PDB entry 7UO7 | electron microscopy, 3.09 A resolution | chains A and D of the 6 polymer chains in the assembly

# Chain A
Protein: RNA-directed RNA polymerase
From: Severe acute respiratory syndrome coronavirus 2
Notes: EC 2.7.7.48
UniProtKB: P0DTD1 (R1AB_SARS2); residues 1-932 here correspond to UniProt positions 4393-5324 (UniProt number = residue number + 4392)
Sequence (932 residues; numbered 1 to 932; the number before each row is that of its first residue):
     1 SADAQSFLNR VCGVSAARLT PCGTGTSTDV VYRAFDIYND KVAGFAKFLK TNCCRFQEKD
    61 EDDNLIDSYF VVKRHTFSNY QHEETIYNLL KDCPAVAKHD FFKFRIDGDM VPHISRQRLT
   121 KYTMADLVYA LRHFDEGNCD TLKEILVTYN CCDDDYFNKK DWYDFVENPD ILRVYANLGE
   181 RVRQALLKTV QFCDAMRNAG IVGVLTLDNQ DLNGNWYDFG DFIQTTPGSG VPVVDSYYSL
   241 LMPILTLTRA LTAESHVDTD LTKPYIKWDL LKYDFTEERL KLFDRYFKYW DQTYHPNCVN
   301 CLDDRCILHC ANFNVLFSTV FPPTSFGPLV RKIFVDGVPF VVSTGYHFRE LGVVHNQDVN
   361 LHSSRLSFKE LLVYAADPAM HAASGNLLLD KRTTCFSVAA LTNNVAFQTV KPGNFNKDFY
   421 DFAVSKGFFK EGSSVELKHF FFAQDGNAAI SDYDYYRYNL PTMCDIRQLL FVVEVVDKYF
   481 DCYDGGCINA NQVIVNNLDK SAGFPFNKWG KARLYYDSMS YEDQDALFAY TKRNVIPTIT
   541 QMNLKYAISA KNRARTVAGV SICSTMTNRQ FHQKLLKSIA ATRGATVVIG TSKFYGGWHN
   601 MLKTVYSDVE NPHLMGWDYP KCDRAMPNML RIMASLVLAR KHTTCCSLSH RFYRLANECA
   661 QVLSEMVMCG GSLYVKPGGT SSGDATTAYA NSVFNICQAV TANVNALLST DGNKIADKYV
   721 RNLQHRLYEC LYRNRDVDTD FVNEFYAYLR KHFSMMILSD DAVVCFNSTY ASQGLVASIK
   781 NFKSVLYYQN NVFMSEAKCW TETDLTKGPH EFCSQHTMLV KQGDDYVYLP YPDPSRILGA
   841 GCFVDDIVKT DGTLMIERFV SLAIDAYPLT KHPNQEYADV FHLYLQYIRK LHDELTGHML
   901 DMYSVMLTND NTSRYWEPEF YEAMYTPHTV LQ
Disordered / not traced: 1-3, 930-932
Ion coordination: Zn2+ site 1: His295, Cys301, Cys306, Cys310; Zn2+ site 2: Cys487, His642, Cys645, Cys646; Mg2+: Asp618, Tyr619, Asp760 (together with ATP)
Ligand contacts: ATP (adenosine-5'-triphosphate): Lys545, Lys551, Arg555, Val557, Asp618, Tyr619, Pro620, Lys621, Cys622, Asp623, Ser682, Thr687, Asn691, Asp760, Lys798
Swiss-Prot annotation at these positions:
  - region: Lys545 to Arg555 (Interaction with RMP Remdesivir), Thr582 to Pro620 (RdRp Palm N-ter)
  - active site: Ser759, Asp760, Asp761
  - binding site (Mn(2+)): Asn209, Asp218
  - binding site (Zn(2+)): His295, Cys301, Cys306, Cys310, Cys487, His642, Cys645, Cys646
  - site: Gln932 (Cleavage)
From the paper describing this entry:
  - binding site for ATP: Arg555
  - specificity-determining residues: Ser759
  - mutagenesis - S759A: decreased catalytic activity on RDV-TP
  - mutagenesis - T687A, N691A: decreased catalytic activity on ATP or RDV-TP

# Chain D
Protein: Non-structural protein 8
From: Severe acute respiratory syndrome coronavirus 2
UniProtKB: P0DTD1 (R1AB_SARS2); residues 1-198 here correspond to UniProt positions 3943-4140 (UniProt number = residue number + 3942)
Sequence (198 residues; row label = number of the first residue in the row):
     1 AIASEFSSLP SYAAFATAQE AYEQAVANGD SEVVLKKLKK SLNVAKSEFD RDAAMQRKLE
    61 KMADQAMTQM YKQARSEDKR AKVTSAMQTM LFTMLRKLDN DALNNIINNA RDGCVPLNII
   121 PLTTAAKLMV VIPDYNTYKN TCDGTTFTYA SALWEIQQVV DADSKIVQLS EISMDNSPNL
   181 AWPLIVTALR ANSAVKLQ
Disordered / not traced: 1-5, 192-198
Swiss-Prot annotation at these positions:
  - site: Gln198 (Cleavage)

# How chain A and chain D interact
Pairs across the interface (27; chain A residue first):
  Asn414(A) - Met87(D)
  Phe415(A) - Met90(D)  hydrophobic
  Phe415(A) - Met94(D)  hydrophobic
  Lys417(A) - Met90(D)
  Lys417(A) - Met94(D)
  Asp846(A) - Arg80(D)  salt bridge
  Ile847(A) - Lys79(D)  hydrogen bond (backbone-side chain)
  Ile847(A) - Arg80(D)
  Ile847(A) - Val83(D)  hydrophobic
  Val848(A) - Arg80(D)
  Thr850(A) - Lys79(D)  hydrogen bond
  Asp851(A) - Arg75(D)  salt bridge
  Thr853(A) - Tyr71(D)  hydrogen bond
  Thr853(A) - Arg75(D)
  Leu854(A) - Lys72(D)
  Leu854(A) - Ser76(D)
  Leu895(A) - Tyr71(D)  hydrophobic
  His898(A) - Tyr71(D)
  His898(A) - Arg75(D)
  Met899(A) - Met67(D)
  Met899(A) - Thr68(D)
  Met899(A) - Tyr71(D)  hydrophobic
  Met902(A) - Tyr71(D)  hydrophobic
  Tyr903(A) - Tyr71(D)
  Leu907(A) - Asp64(D)
  Thr908(A) - Asp64(D)
  Asn909(A) - Lys61(D)
Also at the interface, not in a pair above, chain D (16 interface residues in all): Met70, Thr93

# In short
Chain A and chain D form an interface of 18 and 16 residues respectively, with 3 hydrogen bonds and 2 salt
bridges. Among the polar pairs are Asp846(A)-Arg80(D), Asp851(A)-Arg75(D) and Ile847(A)-Lys79(D). The paper
reports a binding site for ATP at Arg555(A); T687A and N691A of chain A reduce catalytic activity on ATP or
RDV-TP.
Here chain A is RNA-directed RNA polymerase and chain D is Non-structural protein 8, both from Severe acute
respiratory syndrome coronavirus 2. Entry 7UO7 (SARS-CoV-2 replication-transcription complex bound to ATP, in
a pre-catalytic state) was determined by electron microscopy (same publication as 7UO4, 7UO9 and 7UOE).
